PDB entry 6QWK | X-ray diffraction, 2.90 A resolution | chains A and D of the 4 polymer chains in the assembly

Chain A:
Molecule: Listeriolysin positive regulatory factor A
Organism: Listeria monocytogenes
Reference sequence: Q4TVQ0 (Q4TVQ0_LISMN); numbering as in UniProt (aligned over 1-237)
Amino-acid sequence (239 residues; each row starts with the number of its first residue; numbers below 1 keep their minus sign (Gly-1 is residue -1)):
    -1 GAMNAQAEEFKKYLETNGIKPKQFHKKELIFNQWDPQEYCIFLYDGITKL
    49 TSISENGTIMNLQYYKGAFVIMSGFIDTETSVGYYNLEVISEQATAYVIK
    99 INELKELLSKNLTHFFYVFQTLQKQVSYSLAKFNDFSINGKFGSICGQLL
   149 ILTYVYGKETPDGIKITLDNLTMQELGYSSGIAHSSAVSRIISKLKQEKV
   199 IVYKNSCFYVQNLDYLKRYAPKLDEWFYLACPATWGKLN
Disordered / not traced: -1 to 1
Differences from the reference sequence: expression tag (-1 to 0); engineered mutation Phe140 (Leu in Q4TVQ0)
From the paper describing this entry:
  - mutagenesis - L140F, G145S: increased binding to the 30-nt DNA strand
  - mutagenesis - L140F, G145S: increased growth in response to G-6-P
  - mutagenesis - L140F: increased expression
  - mutagenesis - G145C, G145S: increased signaling

Chain D:
Molecule: 30-nt DNA strand
Sequence (30 nucleotides; numbered 1 to 30; the number before each row is that of its first residue):
     1 TATCGTCGTTAACAAATGTTAATGCCTCAA

How chain A and chain D interact:
Residue-residue contacts (16; chain A residue first):
  Gly138(A) with DT17(D), phosphate contact
  Lys139(A) with DT17(D), hydrogen bond to the phosphate; DG18(D), phosphate contact
  Phe140(A) with DT17(D), hydrogen bond to the phosphate
  Ile180(A) with DG18(D), phosphate contact
  His182(A) with DG18(D), sugar contact; DT19(D), salt bridge to the phosphate; DT20(D), base contact
  Ser184(A) with DT19(D), base contact; DT20(D), hydrogen bond to the base
  Ala185(A) with DG18(D), phosphate contact; DT19(D), base contact
  Arg188(A) with DT17(D), base contact; DG18(D), hydrogen bond to the base; DT19(D), hydrogen bond to the base
  Lys192(A) with DA16(D), salt bridge to the phosphate
Other interface residues (no listed pair), chain A (13 interface residues in all): Asn137, Gly179, Ala181, Ile189
Other interface residues (no listed pair), chain D (6 interface residues in all): DA21

In short:
13 residues of chain A and 6 residues of chain D are in contact, with 5 hydrogen bonds and 2 salt bridges.
Polar contacts include Ser184(A)-DT20(D), Arg188(A)-DG18(D) and Arg188(A)-DT19(D). From the paper: L140F and
G145S of chain A increase binding to the 30-nt DNA strand; L140F and G145S of chain A increase growth in
response to G-6-P.
Chain A is Listeriolysin positive regulatory factor A (Listeria monocytogenes) and chain D is a 30-nt DNA
strand; the structure, The Transcriptional Regulator PrfA-L140F mutant from Listeria Monocytogenes in complex
with a 30-bp operator PrfA-box motif, was determined by X-ray diffraction, deposited together with 6QWF, 6QWH
and 6QWM.
